5LMN - chains A and D of the 24 polymer chains in the assembly; structure by electron microscopy, 3.55 A resolution.

Chain A:
Molecule: 16S ribosomal RNA
Source organism: Thermus thermophilus HB8
Sequence (1522 nucleotides; row label = number of the first residue in the row; note: 44 numbers in that range are skipped by the numbering (no residue carries them; nothing is unmodelled there); a row labelled like 189A-189L holds insertion residues (189A, then the next letters in order); numbering starts at 0):
     0 UUUGUUGGAG AGUUUGAUCC UGGCUCAGGG UGAACGCUGG CGGCGUGCCU AAGACAUGCA
    60 AGUCGUGCGG GCCG
    76 CGGGGUUUU
    88 ACUCCG
    96 UGGUCAGCGG CGGACGGGUG AGUAACGCGU GGGU
  129A G
   130 ACCUACCCGG AAGAGGGGGA CAACCCGGGG AAACUCGGGC UAAUCCCCCA UGUGGACCCG
189A-189L CCCCUUGGGGUG
   190 UGUCCAAAGG GCUUU
   216 GCCCGCUUCC GGAUGGGCCC GCGUCCCAUC AGCUAGUUGG UGGGGUAAUG GCCCACCAAG
   276 GCGACGACGG GUAGCCGGUC UGAGAGGAUG GCCGGCCACA GGGGCACUGA GACACGGGCC
   336 CCACUCCUAC GGGAGGCAGC AGUUAGGAAU CUUCCGCAAU GGGCGCAAGC CUGACGGAGC
   396 GACGCCGCUU GGAGGAAGAA GCCCUUCGGG GUGUAAACUC CUGA
   441 ACCCGGGACG AAACCCCC
   460 GA
   470 CGAGGGGA
   479 CUGACGGUAC CGGGGUAA
   498 UAGCGCCGGC CAACUCCGUG CCAGCAGCCG CGGUAAUACG GAGGGCGCGA GCGUUACCCG
   558 GAUUCACUGG GCGUAAAGGG CGUGUAGGCG GCCUGGGGCG UCCCAUGUGA AAGACCACGG
   618 CUCAACCGUG GGGGAGCGUG GGAUACGCUC AGGCUAGACG GUGGGAGAGG GUGGUGGAAU
   678 UCCCGGAGUA GCGGUGAAAU GCGCAGAUAC CGGGAGGAAC GCCGAUGGCG AAGGCAGCCA
   738 CCUGGUCCAC CCGUGACGCU GAGGCGCGAA AGCGUGGGGA GCAAACCGGA UUAGAUACCC
   798 GGGUAGUCCA CGCCCUAAAC GAUGCGCGCU AGGUCUCUGG GUCU
   848 CCUGGGGGCC GAAGCUAACG CGUUAAGCGC GCCGCCUGGG GAGUACGGCC GCAAGGCUGA
   908 AACUCAAAGG AAUUGACGGG GGCCCGCACA AGCGGUGGAG CAUGUGGUUU AAUUCGAAGC
   968 AACGCGAAGA ACCUUACCAG GCCUUGACAU GCUA
 1001A G
  1002 GGAACCCGGG UGAAAGCCUG GGGUGCCCC
1030A-1030D GCGA
  1031 GGGGAGCCCU AGCACAGGUG CUGCAUGGCC GUCGUCAGCU CGUGCCGUGA GGUGUUGGGU
  1091 UAAGUCCCGC AACGAGCGCA ACCCCCGCCG UUAGUUGCCA GCGGUUCGGC CGGGCACUCU
  1151 AACGGGACUG CCCGCG
  1168 AAAGCGGGAG GAAGGAGGGG ACGACGUCUG GUCAGCAUGG CCCUUACGGC CUGGGCGACA
  1228 CACGUGCUAC AAUGCCCACU ACAAAGCGAU GCCACCCGGC AACGGGGAGC UAAUCGCAAA
  1288 AAGGUGGGCC CAGUUCGGAU UGGGGUCUGC AACCCGACCC CAUGAAGCCG GAAUCGCUAG
  1348 UAAUCGCGGA UCAGCC
 1363A A
  1364 UGCCGCGGUG AAUACGUUCC CGGGCCUUGU ACACACCGCC CGUCACGCCA UGGGAGCGGG
  1424 CUCUACCCGA AGUCGCCGG
1442A-1442B GA
  1443 GCCUA
  1452 C
  1456 GGGCAGGCGC CGAGGGUAGG GCCCGUGACU GGGGCGAAGU CGUAACAAGG UAGCUGUACC
  1516 GGAAGGUGCG GCUGGAUCAC CUCCUUUCU
Not modelled in the structure: 0-4, 1533, 1543-1544
Ion coordination: Mg2+ site 1: U13, G527; Mg2+ site 2 near G21 (its only coordinating residue here); Mg2+ site 3: C48, G115; Mg2+ site 4 near A53 (its only coordinating residue here); Mg2+ site 5: A59, U387; Mg2+ site 6 near G107 (its only coordinating residue here); Mg2+ site 7: A109, G331; Mg2+ site 8: A116, G117, G289; Mg2+ site 9: C121, G124, U125; Mg2+ site 10 near A195 (its only coordinating residue here); Mg2+ site 11: U252, G266, C267; Mg2+ site 12 near A270 (its only coordinating residue here); 55 more Mg2+ sites not listed
From the paper describing this entry:
  - binding site for mRNA: A790, G926

Chain D:
Molecule: 30S ribosomal protein S4
Source organism: Thermus thermophilus (strain HB8 / ATCC 27634 / DSM 579)
Reference sequence: P80373 (RS4_THET8); residues 1-209 here = UniProt positions 1-209
Amino-acid sequence (209 residues; row label = number of the first residue in the row):
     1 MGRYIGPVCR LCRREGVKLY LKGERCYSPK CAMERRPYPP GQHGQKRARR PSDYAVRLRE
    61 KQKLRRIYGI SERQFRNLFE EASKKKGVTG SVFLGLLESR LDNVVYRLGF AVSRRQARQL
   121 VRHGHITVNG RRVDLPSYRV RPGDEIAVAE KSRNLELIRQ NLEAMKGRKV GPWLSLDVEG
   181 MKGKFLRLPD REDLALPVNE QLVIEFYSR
Not modelled in the structure: 1
Ion coordination: Zn2+ near Cys-31 (its only coordinating residue here)
Curated features (UniProtKB/Swiss-Prot):
  - binding site (Zn(2+)): Cys-9, Cys-12, Cys-26, Cys-31

Chain A / chain D interface:
Residue-residue contacts (136):
  A8(A) / Arg-57(D)  base contact
  A8(A) / Glu-205(D)  hydrogen bond to the base
  A8(A) / Arg-209(D)  base contact
  A26(A) / Arg-209(D)  hydrogen bond to the sugar
  G27(A) / Arg-76(D)  phosphate contact
  G27(A) / Arg-209(D)  sugar contact
  G28(A) / Arg-76(D)  salt bridge to the phosphate
  C400(A) / Arg-73(D)  salt bridge to the phosphate
  C401(A) / Arg-73(D)  salt bridge to the phosphate
  C401(A) / Asn-77(D)  phosphate contact
  G402(A) / Gln-74(D)  phosphate contact
  G402(A) / Leu-135(D)  sugar contact
  G402(A) / Ser-137(D)  phosphate contact
  C403(A) / Gln-74(D)  hydrogen bond to the phosphate
  C403(A) / Arg-100(D)  salt bridge to the phosphate
  C403(A) / Arg-118(D)  salt bridge to the phosphate
  C403(A) / Arg-122(D)  hydrogen bond to the sugar
  C403(A) / Pro-136(D)  sugar contact
  C403(A) / Ser-137(D)  hydrogen bond to the phosphate
  U404(A) / Gly-2(D)  hydrogen bond to the base
  U404(A) / Arg-118(D)  salt bridge to the phosphate
  U404(A) / Arg-122(D)  sugar contact
  U405(A) / Gly-2(D)  hydrogen bond to the base
  U405(A) / Arg-3(D)  base contact
  U405(A) / Ile-5(D)  sugar contact
  G406(A) / Ile-5(D)  phosphate contact
  G406(A) / Gln-119(D)  hydrogen bond to the base
  G407(A) / Arg-115(D)  salt bridge to the phosphate
  G407(A) / Gln-116(D)  sugar contact
  G407(A) / Gln-119(D)  sugar contact
  A408(A) / Leu-21(D)  phosphate contact
  A408(A) / Lys-22(D)  phosphate contact
  A408(A) / Glu-24(D)  phosphate contact
  A408(A) / Ser-113(D)  hydrogen bond to the phosphate
  A408(A) / Arg-115(D)  phosphate contact
  A408(A) / Gln-116(D)  sugar contact
  G409(A) / Lys-22(D)  phosphate contact
  G409(A) / Gly-23(D)  phosphate contact
  G409(A) / Glu-24(D)  hydrogen bond to the phosphate
  G409(A) / Arg-25(D)  hydrogen bond to the phosphate
  G410(A) / Lys-22(D)  base contact
  G410(A) / Arg-25(D)  salt bridge to the phosphate
  G410(A) / Lys-30(D)  salt bridge to the phosphate
  A411(A) / Arg-25(D)  salt bridge to the phosphate
  A411(A) / Lys-30(D)  salt bridge to the phosphate
  A412(A) / Arg-35(D)  salt bridge to the phosphate
  G413(A) / Arg-35(D)  hydrogen bond to the base
  G413(A) / Arg-36(D)  base contact
  G425(A) / Arg-36(D)  phosphate contact
  G425(A) / Tyr-38(D)  hydrogen bond to the phosphate
  G425(A) / Gln-45(D)  sugar contact
  G426(A) / Arg-36(D)  salt bridge to the phosphate
  G426(A) / Tyr-38(D)  phosphate contact
  G426(A) / Gly-41(D)  hydrogen bond to the phosphate
  G426(A) / Gln-42(D)  hydrogen bond to the sugar
  U427(A) / Arg-10(D)  sugar contact
  U427(A) / Arg-13(D)  salt bridge to the phosphate
  U427(A) / Arg-36(D)  salt bridge to the phosphate
  U427(A) / Pro-40(D)  phosphate contact
  U427(A) / Gly-41(D)  hydrogen bond to the phosphate
  G428(A) / Pro-7(D)  phosphate contact
  G428(A) / Arg-10(D)  salt bridge to the phosphate
  G428(A) / Arg-13(D)  hydrogen bond to the phosphate
  G428(A) / Arg-36(D)  sugar contact
  U429(A) / Arg-13(D)  salt bridge to the phosphate
  U429(A) / Lys-22(D)  hydrogen bond to the phosphate
  U429(A) / Arg-25(D)  sugar contact
  U429(A) / Ala-32(D)  phosphate contact
  U429(A) / Arg-36(D)  salt bridge to the phosphate
  A430(A) / Pro-7(D)  phosphate contact
  A430(A) / Val-8(D)  hydrogen bond to the phosphate
  A430(A) / Cys-9(D)  hydrogen bond to the phosphate
  A430(A) / Arg-10(D)  phosphate contact
  A430(A) / Lys-22(D)  salt bridge to the phosphate
  C436(A) / Leu-155(D)  phosphate contact
  C436(A) / Leu-157(D)  sugar contact
  U437(A) / Gln-119(D)  base contact
  U437(A) / His-123(D)  hydrogen bond to the sugar
  U437(A) / His-125(D)  hydrogen bond to the phosphate
  U437(A) / Leu-155(D)  phosphate contact
  G438(A) / His-123(D)  sugar contact
  G438(A) / His-125(D)  salt bridge to the phosphate
  G438(A) / Leu-155(D)  phosphate contact
  A439(A) / His-123(D)  salt bridge to the phosphate
  C489(A) / Arg-132(D)  salt bridge to the phosphate
  G490(A) / Arg-132(D)  salt bridge to the phosphate
  G490(A) / Lys-151(D)  hydrogen bond to the phosphate
  G491(A) / Lys-151(D)  salt bridge to the phosphate
  A499(A) / Gly-2(D)  base contact
  C508(A) / Tyr-54(D)  sugar contact
  C508(A) / Arg-209(D)  salt bridge to the phosphate
  A509(A) / Ser-52(D)  hydrogen bond to the phosphate
  A509(A) / Tyr-54(D)  phosphate contact
  A509(A) / Ala-55(D)  sugar contact
  A509(A) / Leu-58(D)  sugar contact
  C511(A) / His-43(D)  hydrogen bond to the base
  C511(A) / Arg-49(D)  salt bridge to the phosphate
  U512(A) / Gln-42(D)  sugar contact
  U512(A) / His-43(D)  sugar contact
  U512(A) / Lys-46(D)  salt bridge to the phosphate
  G540(A) / Gln-42(D)  hydrogen bond to the base
  G540(A) / His-43(D)  base contact
  G541(A) / Arg-10(D)  phosphate contact
  G541(A) / Gly-41(D)  sugar contact
  G541(A) / Gln-42(D)  hydrogen bond to the sugar
  G542(A) / Arg-10(D)  salt bridge to the phosphate
  G542(A) / Arg-14(D)  hydrogen bond to the phosphate
  G542(A) / Pro-40(D)  sugar contact
  G542(A) / Gly-41(D)  sugar contact
  C543(A) / Arg-10(D)  salt bridge to the phosphate
  C543(A) / Arg-14(D)  salt bridge to the phosphate
  C543(A) / Arg-59(D)  hydrogen bond to the phosphate
  G544(A) / Arg-59(D)  salt bridge to the phosphate
  G544(A) / Gln-62(D)  hydrogen bond to the phosphate
  G544(A) / Arg-66(D)  salt bridge to the phosphate
  C545(A) / Leu-58(D)  phosphate contact
  C545(A) / Lys-61(D)  salt bridge to the phosphate
  C545(A) / Gln-62(D)  hydrogen bond to the phosphate
  C545(A) / Arg-65(D)  salt bridge to the phosphate
  C545(A) / Glu-72(D)  phosphate contact
  G546(A) / Ser-71(D)  hydrogen bond to the phosphate
  G546(A) / Glu-72(D)  hydrogen bond to the phosphate
  G546(A) / Arg-73(D)  hydrogen bond to the phosphate
  A547(A) / Gly-2(D)  hydrogen bond to the phosphate
  A547(A) / Ser-71(D)  hydrogen bond to the phosphate
  C549(A) / Arg-73(D)  salt bridge to the phosphate
  C612(A) / Lys-84(D)  phosphate contact
  G616(A) / Arg-141(D)  salt bridge to the phosphate
  U619(A) / Arg-131(D)  sugar contact
  U619(A) / Arg-132(D)  base contact
  U619(A) / Val-133(D)  base contact
  U619(A) / Asp-134(D)  hydrogen bond to the base
  U619(A) / Leu-135(D)  base contact
  C620(A) / Leu-135(D)  base contact
  C620(A) / Ser-137(D)  base contact
  C620(A) / Tyr-138(D)  sugar contact
Also at the interface, not in a pair above, chain A (53 interface residues in all): C419, A495, A510, C613
Also at the interface, not in a pair above, chain D (76 interface residues in all): Tyr-4, Gly-6, Glu-15, Cys-26, Ser-28, Lys-86, Val-112, Arg-139, Phe-206, Ser-208

Overview:
53 residues of chain A and 76 residues of chain D are in contact, with 37 hydrogen bonds and 36 salt bridges.
Polar pairs include A8(A)/Glu-205(D), U404(A)/Gly-2(D) and U405(A)/Gly-2(D). From UniProt: 4 Zn2+-binding
residues on chain D. The paper reports a binding site for mRNA at A790(A) and G926(A).
Here chain A is 16S ribosomal RNA (Thermus thermophilus HB8) and chain D is 30S ribosomal protein S4 (Thermus
thermophilus (strain HB8 / ATCC 27634 / DSM 579)). Entry 5LMN (Structure of bacterial 30S-IF1-IF3-mRNA
translation pre-initiation complex (state-1A)) was determined by electron microscopy (same publication as
5LMO, 5LMP, 5LMQ, 5LMR, 5LMS, 5LMT, 5LMU and 5LMV).
